PDB entry 2PT7 | X-ray diffraction, 2.40 A resolution | chains B and C of the 8 polymer chains in the assembly

# Chain B (and C)
Molecule: Cag-alfa
Organism: Helicobacter pylori
Notes: chain C of this document is another copy of the same molecule, construct and numbering; everything in this record applies to it too
Reference sequence: Q7BK04 (Q7BK04_HELPY); residue numbers follow UniProt; this construct covers 1-330
Chain sequence (330 residues; row label = number of the first residue in the row):
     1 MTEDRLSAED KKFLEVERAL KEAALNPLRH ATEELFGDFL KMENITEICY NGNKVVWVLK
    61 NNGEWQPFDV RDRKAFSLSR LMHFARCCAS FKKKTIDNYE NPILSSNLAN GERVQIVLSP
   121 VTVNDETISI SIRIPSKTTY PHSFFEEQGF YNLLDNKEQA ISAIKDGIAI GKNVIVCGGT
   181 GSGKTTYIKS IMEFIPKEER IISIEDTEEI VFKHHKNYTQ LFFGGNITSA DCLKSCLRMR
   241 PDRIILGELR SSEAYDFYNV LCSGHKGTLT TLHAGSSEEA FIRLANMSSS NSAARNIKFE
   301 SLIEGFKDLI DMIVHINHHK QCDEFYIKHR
Disordered / not traced: 1-20, 329-330 (chain C: 1-21, 329-330)
From the paper describing this entry:
  - conformationally variable residues (order/disorder transition): Arg295, Asn296

# How chain B and chain C interact
Residue-residue contacts - 61 pairs, chain B then chain C:
  Glu198(B) - Trp65(C)
  Arg200(B) - Cys49(C)
  Arg200(B) - Asn51(C)  hydrogen bond
  Arg200(B) - Trp65(C)
  Arg200(B) - Ser131(C)  hydrogen bond
  Glu208(B) - Val123(C)
  Lys216(B) - Trp57(C)
  Asn217(B) - Asn51(C)
  Asn217(B) - Trp57(C)
  Asn217(B) - Trp65(C)
  Tyr218(B) - Asn51(C)
  Thr219(B) - Asn51(C)  hydrogen bond
  Thr219(B) - Ser129(C)
  Gln220(B) - Val121(C)
  Gln220(B) - Thr122(C)
  Gln220(B) - Val123(C)
  Leu221(B) - Val117(C)  hydrophobic
  Leu221(B) - Val121(C)
  Phe222(B) - Val121(C)  hydrogen bond (backbone-backbone)
  Phe222(B) - Thr122(C)
  Phe222(B) - Val123(C)  hydrophobic
  Asn226(B) - Glu100(C)
  Ile227(B) - Pro102(C)  hydrophobic
  Ile227(B) - Ile103(C)  hydrophobic
  Ile227(B) - Val121(C)  hydrophobic
  Ser235(B) - Ile103(C)
  Ser235(B) - Gln115(C)  hydrogen bond
  Ser235(B) - Val117(C)
  Arg238(B) - Arg113(C)
  Arg238(B) - Gln115(C)
  Arg238(B) - Ser131(C)
  Arg238(B) - Asp206(C)  salt bridge
  Met239(B) - Gln115(C)
  Met239(B) - Ser129(C)
  Met239(B) - Ser131(C)
  Arg240(B) - Thr46(C)  hydrogen bond
  Arg240(B) - Glu47(C)  salt bridge
  Arg240(B) - Leu59(C)
  Arg240(B) - Trp65(C)
  Arg240(B) - Arg133(C)
  Asp242(B) - Trp65(C)  hydrogen bond
  Tyr258(B) - Arg283(C)  hydrogen bond
  Asn259(B) - Ser251(C)
  Cys262(B) - Arg250(C)  hydrogen bond (side chain-backbone)
  Cys262(B) - Ser251(C)
  Gly264(B) - Thr180(C)  hydrogen bond (backbone-side chain)
  Gly264(B) - His273(C)
  His265(B) - Thr180(C)
  Lys266(B) - Thr180(C)
  Asn296(B) - Ser292(C)
  Asn296(B) - Arg295(C)
  Ile297(B) - Ser289(C)
  Ile297(B) - Ser290(C)
  Lys298(B) - Ala294(C)  hydrogen bond (side chain-backbone)
  Lys298(B) - Arg295(C)  hydrogen bond (side chain-backbone)
  Lys298(B) - Ile297(C)  hydrogen bond (side chain-backbone)
  Ser301(B) - Ser289(C)
  Gly305(B) - Arg283(C)
  Asp308(B) - Arg283(C)  salt bridge
  Asp308(B) - Asn286(C)
  Leu309(B) - Arg283(C)
Interface residues without a listed pair, chain B (34 interface residues in all): Asp231, Cys232, Ser263, Glu304
Interface residues without a listed pair, chain C (38 interface residues in all): Ser105, Pro120, Phe223, Gly224, Gly225, Ile282

# In short
Chain B and chain C form an interface of 34 and 38 residues respectively, with 13 hydrogen bonds and 3 salt
bridges. Polar contacts include Arg238(B)-Asp206(C), Arg240(B)-Glu47(C) and Asp308(B)-Arg283(C). From the
paper: conformational variability at Arg295(B) and Asn296(B).
Both chains are Cag-alfa (Helicobacter pylori). Entry 2PT7 (Crystal structure of Cag VirB11 (HP0525) and an
inhibitory protein (HP1451)) was determined by X-ray diffraction.
